PDB entry 7XVZ | X-ray diffraction, 2.08 A resolution | chains A and C of the 4 polymer chains in the assembly

== Chain A ==
Protein: Estrogen receptor beta
Source organism: Homo sapiens
Notes: fragment: ligand-binding domain
UniProt: Q92731 (ESR2_HUMAN); residues 261-500 here = UniProt positions 261-500
Amino-acid sequence (247 residues; each row starts with the number of its first residue):
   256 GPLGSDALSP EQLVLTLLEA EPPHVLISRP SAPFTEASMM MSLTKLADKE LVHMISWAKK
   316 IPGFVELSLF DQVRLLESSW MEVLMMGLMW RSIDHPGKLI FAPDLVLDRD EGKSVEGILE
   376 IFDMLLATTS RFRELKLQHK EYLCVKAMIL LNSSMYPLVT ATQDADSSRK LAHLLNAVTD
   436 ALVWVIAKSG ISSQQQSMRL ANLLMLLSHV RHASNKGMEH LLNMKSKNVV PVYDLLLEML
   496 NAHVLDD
Not modelled in the structure: 256-262, 285-290, 410-420, 499-502
Differences from the reference sequence: expression tag (256-260, 501-502); engineered mutation S334 (Cys in Q92731), S369 (Cys in Q92731), S481 (Cys in Q92731)
Small-molecule neighbours: I1D ((2R)-3-(2-chloranyl-4-oxidanyl-phenyl)-2-(4-hydroxyphenyl)propanenitrile): M295, L298, T299, L301, A302, E305, M336, L339, M340, L343, R346, F356, I373, I376, F377, L380, G472, H475, L476, M479
What the authors report for this chain:
  - binding site for I1D: E305, M340, R346, F377, L380, H475

== Chain C ==
Protein: SRC peptide
Amino-acid sequence (13 residues; each row starts with the number of its first residue):
   601 SGSHKLVQLL TTT
Not modelled in the structure: 601-602, 613

== Interface between chain A and chain C ==
Residue-residue contacts (14):
  I310(A) with L606(C), hydrophobic; L609(C), hydrophobic; L610(C), hydrophobic
  K314(A) with L609(C), hydrogen bond (side chain-backbone); L610(C); T612(C), hydrogen bond (side chain-backbone)
  Q327(A) with L610(C)
  V328(A) with L606(C), hydrophobic; V607(C), hydrophobic; L610(C), hydrophobic
  L331(A) with L606(C), hydrophobic; L610(C), hydrophobic
  L490(A) with L606(C)
  M494(A) with L606(C), hydrophobic
Interface residues without a listed pair, chain A (11 interface residues in all): F319, L324, E332, D489
Interface residues without a listed pair, chain C (7 interface residues in all): S603, K605

== Summary ==
The interface between chain A and chain C involves 11 residues on one side and 7 on the other, with 2 hydrogen
bonds. Polar pairs include K314(A)-L609(C) and K314(A)-T612(C). Bound to chain A: compound I1D. The paper
reports a binding site for I1D at E305(A), M340(A) and R346(A) among others.
Chain A is Estrogen receptor beta (Homo sapiens) and chain C is SRC peptide; the structure, Human Estrogen
Receptor beta Ligand-binding Domain in Complex with
(R)-3-(2-chloro-4-hydroxyphenyl)-2-(4-hydroxyphenyl)propanenitrile, was determined by X-ray diffraction
together with 7XVY, 7XWP, 7XWQ and 7XWR from the same study.
